PDB entry 2PDR | X-ray diffraction, 1.70 A resolution | chain A

== Chain A ==
Molecule: Vivid PAS protein VVD
Organism: Neurospora crassa
Notes: engineered mutation(s): C71S
Reference sequence: Q9C3Y6 (Q9C3Y6_NEUCR); residue numbers follow UniProt; this construct covers 37-184
Amino-acid sequence (149 residues; row label = number of the first residue in the row):
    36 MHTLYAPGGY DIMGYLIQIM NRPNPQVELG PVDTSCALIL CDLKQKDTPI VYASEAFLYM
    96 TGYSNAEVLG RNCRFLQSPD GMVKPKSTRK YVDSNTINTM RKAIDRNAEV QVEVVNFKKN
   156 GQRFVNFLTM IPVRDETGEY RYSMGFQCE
Unresolved in the structure: 36-37
Covalently attached groups: flavin-adenine dinucleotide (FAD) linked to Cys108
Construct notes: initiating methionine (36)
Ligand contacts: FAD (flavin-adenine dinucleotide): Ile74, Cys76, Thr83, Phe92, Asn107, Arg109, Leu111, Gln112, Pro120, Lys121, Ser122, Thr123, Arg124, Ser129, Ile132, Asn133, Met135, Arg136, Ile139, Val149, Asn151, Asn161, Leu163, Met165, Ser178, Met179, Gly180, Gln182
What the authors report for this chain:
  - binding site for flavin-adenine dinucleotide: Cys108, Gln182
  - conformationally variable residues (side-chain flip): Met55, Arg57, Cys71, Gln182
  - contacts within the chain: Asp68-Cys71 (hydrogen bond), Asp82-Arg109 (salt bridge), Ala72-Gln182 (hydrogen bond)
  - mutagenesis - L51E, I54E: decreased expression
  - mutagenesis - C71S: abolished signaling in response to constant light
  - mutagenesis - C76S: unchanged signaling

== In short ==
Flavin-adenine dinucleotide is covalently linked to Cys108. From the paper: a binding site for flavin-adenine
dinucleotide at Cys108 and Gln182; L51E and I54E reduce expression; 4 substitutions were tested in all.
Chain A is Vivid PAS protein VVD (Neurospora crassa); the structure, 1.7 Angstrom Crystal Structure of the
Photo-excited Blue-light Photoreceptor Vivid, was determined by X-ray diffraction, deposited together with
6CNY, 2PD7 and 2PD8.
